4YG4 - chains B and T of the 4 polymer chains in the assembly; structure by X-ray diffraction, 3.50 A resolution.

Chain B:
Molecule: Antitoxin HipB
From: Escherichia coli (strain K12)
UniProt: P23873 (HIPB_ECOLI); numbering as in UniProt (aligned over 4-74)
Amino-acid sequence (71 residues; numbered 4 to 74; the number before each row is that of its first residue):
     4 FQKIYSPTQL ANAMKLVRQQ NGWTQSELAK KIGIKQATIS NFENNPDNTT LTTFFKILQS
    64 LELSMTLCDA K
Curated features (UniProtKB/Swiss-Prot):
  - DNA-binding region: Arg21 to Asn47 (H-T-H motif)

Chain T:
Molecule: 28-nt DNA strand
Sequence (28 nucleotides; row label = number of the first residue in the row):
   700 TTATCCCCTT AAGGGGATAT ATATATAT

Interface between chain B and chain T:
Pairs across the interface - 10 pairs, chain B then chain T:
  Arg21(B) with DT701(T), salt bridge to the phosphate
  Thr27(B) with DT700(T), sugar contact; DT701(T), phosphate contact
  Gln28(B) with DT701(T), hydrogen bond to the phosphate; DA702(T), phosphate contact
  Ser29(B) with DT701(T), base contact
  Ser43(B) with DA702(T), phosphate contact; DT703(T), base contact
  Asn47(B) with DA702(T), hydrogen bond to the phosphate; DT703(T), phosphate contact
Also at the interface, not in a pair above, chain B (8 interface residues in all): Trp26, Gln39

In short:
8 residues of chain B and 4 residues of chain T are in contact; the contacts include 2 hydrogen bonds and 1
salt bridge. Polar contacts include Gln28(B)-DT701(T), Asn47(B)-DA702(T) and Arg21(B)-DT701(T).
Here chain B is Antitoxin HipB (Escherichia coli (strain K12)) and chain T is a 28-nt DNA strand. Entry 4YG4
(HipB-O1-O1* complex) was determined by X-ray diffraction together with 5K98, 4YG1 and 4YG7 from the same
study.
